Entry 7U46 (electron microscopy, 2.68 A resolution); this record covers chains E and J of the 11 polymer chains in the assembly.

== Chain E ==
Molecule: Histone H3-like centromeric protein A
Organism: Homo sapiens
UniProtKB: P49450 (CENPA_HUMAN); numbering as in UniProt (aligned over 1-140)
Chain sequence (140 residues; each row starts with the number of its first residue):
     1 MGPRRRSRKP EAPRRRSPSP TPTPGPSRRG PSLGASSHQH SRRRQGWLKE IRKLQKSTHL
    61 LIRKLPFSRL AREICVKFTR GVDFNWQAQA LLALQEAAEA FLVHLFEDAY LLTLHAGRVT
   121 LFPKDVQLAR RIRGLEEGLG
Not modelled in the structure: 1-44, 136-140
Curated features (UniProtKB/Swiss-Prot):
  - region: Gln39 to Leu54 (Important for flexibility of DNA ends that protrude from nucleosomes)
  - modified residue: Gly2 (N,N,N-trimethylglycine), Ser7 (Phosphoserine), Ser17 (Phosphoserine), Ser19 (Phosphoserine), Ser27 (Phosphoserine), Ser68 (Phosphoserine)
  - mutagenesis: Ser7 (S7A: Induces a delay at the terminal stage of cytokinesis and chromosome misalignment during mitosis due to a defect in kinetochore attachment to microtubules), Ser17 (S17A: Impaired mitotic chromosome congression and chromosome segregation; when associated with A-19), Ser19 (S19A: Impaired mitotic chromosome congression and chromosome segregation; when associated with A-17), Ser68 (S68A: No effect on interaction with HJURP. Impairs localization at centromeres; S68E/Q: Impairs interaction with HJURP, association with chromatin and localization at centromeres), Arg80 to Gly81 (Impairs retention at centromeres, but not targeting to centromeres), His104 (H104G: Reduces location at centromeres. Abolishes location at centromeres; when associated with C-112), Leu112 (L112C: No effect on location at centromeres. Abolishes location at centromeres; when associated with G-104)

== Chain J ==
Molecule: 147-nt DNA strand
Sequence (147 nucleotides; each row starts with the number of its first residue; numbers below 1 keep their minus sign (DA-73 is residue -73)):
   -73 ATCAATATCC ACCTGCAGAT ACTACCAAAA GTGTATTTGG AAACTGCTCC ATCAAAAGGC
   -13 ATGTTCAGCT GGATTCCAGC TGAACATGCC TTTTGATGGA GCAGTTTCCA AATACACTTT
    47 TGGTAGTATC TGCAGGTGGA TATTGAT
Not modelled in the structure: -73, 73

== Interface between chain E and chain J ==
Residue-residue contacts - 9 pairs, chain E then chain J:
  Gln45(E) - DA9(J)  phosphate contact
  Trp47(E) - DA9(J)  phosphate contact
  Arg63(E) - DT17(J)  phosphate contact
  Arg63(E) - DT18(J)  phosphate contact
  Lys64(E) - DT18(J)  phosphate contact
  Leu65(E) - DT17(J)  phosphate contact
  Leu65(E) - DT18(J)  hydrogen bond to the phosphate
  Pro66(E) - DT17(J)  phosphate contact
  Arg69(E) - DT17(J)  salt bridge to the phosphate
Other interface residues (no listed pair), chain E (10 interface residues in all): Gly46, Lys49, Asn85
Other interface residues (no listed pair), chain J (6 interface residues in all): DT-66, DC-65, DA26

== Overview ==
The interface between chain E and chain J involves 10 residues on one side and 6 on the other; the contacts
include 1 hydrogen bond and 1 salt bridge. Among the polar pairs are Leu65(E)-DT18(J) and Arg69(E)-DT17(J).
From UniProt: 8 mutagenesis sites on chain E.
Here chain E is Histone H3-like centromeric protein A (Homo sapiens) and chain J is a 147-nt DNA strand. Entry
7U46 (Cryo-EM structure of CENP-A nucleosome (palindromic alpha satellite DNA) in complex with CENP-N) was
determined by electron microscopy (same publication as 7U4D and 7U47).
